PDB entry 1JGE | X-ray diffraction, 2.10 A resolution | chains A and C of the 3 polymer chains in the assembly

== Chain A ==
Protein: HLA class I histocompatibility antigen, B-27 B*2705 alpha chain
From: Homo sapiens
Reference sequence: P03989 (1B27_HUMAN); residues 1-276 here correspond to UniProt positions 25-300 (UniProt number = residue number + 24)
Sequence (276 residues; row label = number of the first residue in the row):
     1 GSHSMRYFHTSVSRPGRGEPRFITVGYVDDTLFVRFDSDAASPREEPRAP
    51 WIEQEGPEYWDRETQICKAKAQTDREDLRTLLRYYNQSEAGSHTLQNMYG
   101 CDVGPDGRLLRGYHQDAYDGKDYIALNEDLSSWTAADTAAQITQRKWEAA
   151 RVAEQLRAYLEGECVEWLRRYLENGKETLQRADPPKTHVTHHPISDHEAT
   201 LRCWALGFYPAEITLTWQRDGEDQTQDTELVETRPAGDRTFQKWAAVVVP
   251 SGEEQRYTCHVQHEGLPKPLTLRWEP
Disulfides: Cys101-Cys164, Cys203-Cys259

== Chain C ==
Protein: peptide m9
Sequence (9 residues; each row starts with the number of its first residue):
     1 GRFAAAIAK

== Chain A / chain C interface ==
Contacting residue pairs (33):
  Met5(A) - Gly1(C)
  Tyr7(A) - Gly1(C)  hydrogen bond (side chain-backbone)
  Tyr7(A) - Arg2(C)
  His9(A) - Arg2(C)  hydrogen bond
  Thr24(A) - Arg2(C)  hydrogen bond
  Glu45(A) - Arg2(C)  salt bridge
  Glu63(A) - Gly1(C)
  Glu63(A) - Arg2(C)  salt bridge
  Ile66(A) - Phe3(C)
  Ile66(A) - Ala4(C)  hydrophobic
  Cys67(A) - Arg2(C)  hydrogen bond
  Asp77(A) - Ala8(C)
  Asp77(A) - Lys9(C)  salt bridge
  Thr80(A) - Lys9(C)
  Tyr84(A) - Lys9(C)  hydrogen bond (side chain-backbone)
  Tyr99(A) - Arg2(C)
  Tyr99(A) - Phe3(C)  hydrogen bond (side chain-backbone)
  His114(A) - Ile7(C)
  Asp116(A) - Lys9(C)  salt bridge
  Thr143(A) - Lys9(C)  hydrogen bond (side chain-backbone)
  Lys146(A) - Lys9(C)  hydrogen bond (side chain-backbone)
  Trp147(A) - Ile7(C)  hydrophobic
  Trp147(A) - Ala8(C)  hydrogen bond (side chain-backbone)
  Trp147(A) - Lys9(C)
  Val152(A) - Ile7(C)  hydrophobic
  Gln155(A) - Phe3(C)
  Gln155(A) - Ala5(C)
  Leu156(A) - Phe3(C)  hydrophobic
  Tyr159(A) - Gly1(C)  hydrogen bond (side chain-backbone)
  Tyr159(A) - Arg2(C)
  Tyr159(A) - Phe3(C)
  Trp167(A) - Gly1(C)
  Tyr171(A) - Gly1(C)  hydrogen bond (side chain-backbone)
Interface residues without a listed pair, chain A (30 interface residues in all): Val34, Tyr59, Thr73, Glu76, Leu81, Leu95, Tyr123
Interface residues without a listed pair, chain C (9 interface residues in all): Ala6

== Overview ==
The interface between chain A and chain C involves 30 residues on one side and 9 on the other, with 11
hydrogen bonds and 4 salt bridges. Polar contacts include Glu45(A)-Arg2(C), Glu63(A)-Arg2(C) and
Asp77(A)-Lys9(C).
Chain A is HLA class I histocompatibility antigen, B-27 B*2705 alpha chain (Homo sapiens) and chain C is
peptide m9; the structure, HLA-B*2705 bound to nona-peptide m9, was determined by X-ray diffraction (same
publication as 1K5N).
